PDB entry 5D9A | X-ray diffraction, 4.30 A resolution (low resolution: residue-level contacts below are approximate; hydrogen-bond / salt-bridge calls are withheld) | chains B and C of the 3 polymer chains in the assembly

# Chain B
Molecule: RNA-directed RNA polymerase catalytic subunit
From: Influenza C virus (strain C/Johannesburg/1/1966)
Notes: EC 2.7.7.48
Reference sequence: Q9IMP4 (RDRP_INCJH); residue numbers follow UniProt; this construct covers 1-754
Amino-acid sequence (754 residues; each row starts with the number of its first residue):
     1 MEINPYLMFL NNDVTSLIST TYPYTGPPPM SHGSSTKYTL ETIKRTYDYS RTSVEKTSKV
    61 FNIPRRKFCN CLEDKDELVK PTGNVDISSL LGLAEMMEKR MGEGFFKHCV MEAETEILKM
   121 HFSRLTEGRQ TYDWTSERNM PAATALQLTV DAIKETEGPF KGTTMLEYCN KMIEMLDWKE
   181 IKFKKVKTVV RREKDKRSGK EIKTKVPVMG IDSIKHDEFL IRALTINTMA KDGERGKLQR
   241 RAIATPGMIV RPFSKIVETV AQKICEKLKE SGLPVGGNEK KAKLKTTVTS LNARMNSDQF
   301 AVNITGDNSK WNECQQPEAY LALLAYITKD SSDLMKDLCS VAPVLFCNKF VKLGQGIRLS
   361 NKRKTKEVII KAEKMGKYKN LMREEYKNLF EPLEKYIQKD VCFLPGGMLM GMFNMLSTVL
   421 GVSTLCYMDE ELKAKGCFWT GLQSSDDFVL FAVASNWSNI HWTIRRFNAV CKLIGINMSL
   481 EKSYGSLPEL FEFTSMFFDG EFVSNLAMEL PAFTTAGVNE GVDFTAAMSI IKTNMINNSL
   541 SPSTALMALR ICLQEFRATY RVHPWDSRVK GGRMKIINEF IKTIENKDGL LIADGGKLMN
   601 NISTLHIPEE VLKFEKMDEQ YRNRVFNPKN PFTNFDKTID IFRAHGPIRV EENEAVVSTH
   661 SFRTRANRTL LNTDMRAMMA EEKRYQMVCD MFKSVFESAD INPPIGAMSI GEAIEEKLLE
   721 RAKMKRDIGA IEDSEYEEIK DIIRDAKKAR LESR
Disordered / not traced: 191-207, 428-430, 633-654, 754
Curated features (UniProtKB/Swiss-Prot):
  - region: R251 to E258 (Promoter-binding site)
  - motif (Nuclear localization signal): V189 to R197, K205 to E218

# Chain C
Molecule: Polymerase basic protein 2
From: Influenza C virus (strain C/Johannesburg/1/1966)
Reference sequence: Q9IMP3 (PB2_INCJH); residues 1-774 here = UniProt positions 1-774
Amino-acid sequence (782 residues; numbered 1 to 782; the number before each row is that of its first residue):
     1 MSLLLTIAKE YKRLCQDAKA AQMMTVGTVS NYTTFKKWTT SRKEKNPSLR MRWAMSSKFP
    61 IIANKRMLEE AQIPKEHNNV ALWEDTEDVS KRDHVLASAS CINYWNFCGP CVNNSEVIKE
   121 VYKSRFGRLE RRKEIMWKEL RFTLVDRQRR RVDTQPVEQR LRTGEIKDLQ MWTLFEDEAP
   181 LASKFILDNY GLVKEMRSKF ANKPLNKEVV AHMLEKQFNP ESRFLPVFGA IRPERMELIH
   241 ALGGETWIQE ANTAGISNVD QRKNDIRAVC RKVCLAANAS IMNAKSKLVE YIKSTSMRIG
   301 ETERKLEELI LETDDVSPEV TLCKSALGGQ LGKTLSFGPM LLKKISGSGV KVKDTVYIQG
   361 VRAVQFEYWS EQEEFYGEYK SATALFSRKE RSLEWITIGG GINEDRKRLL AMCMIFCRDG
   421 DYFKDAPATI TMADLSTKLG REIPYQYVMM NWIQKSEDNL EALLYSRGIV ETNPGKMGSS
   481 MGIDGSKRAI KSLRAVTIQS GKIDMPESKE KIHLELSDNL EAFDSSGRIV ATILDLPSDK
   541 KVTFQDVSFQ HPDLAVLRDE KTAITKGYEA LIKRLGTGDN DIPSLIAKKD YLSLYNLPEV
   601 KLMAPLIRPN RKGVYSRVAR KLVSTQVTTG HYSLHELIKV LPFTYFAPKQ GMFEGRLFFS
   661 NDSFVEPGVN NNVFSWSKAD SSKIYCHGIA IRVPLVVGDE HMDTSLALLE GFSVCENDPR
   721 APMVTRQDLI DVGFGQKVRL FVGQGSVRTF KRTASQRAAS SDVNKNVKKI KMSNARENLY
   781 FQ
Disordered / not traced: 88-90, 359-364, 648-655, 772-782
Disulfide bonds: C270-C323
Differences from the reference sequence: expression tag (775-782)

# Chain B / chain C interface
Pairs across the interface (222):
  R100(B) - G347(C)
  H121(B) - T34(C)
  S123(B) - T34(C)
  S123(B) - K37(C)
  R124(B) - K37(C)
  T126(B) - K37(C)
  T126(B) - W38(C)
  E127(B) - K37(C)
  A143(B) - K37(C)
  A143(B) - W38(C)
  L146(B) - W38(C)
  Q147(B) - W38(C)
  K161(B) - V26(C)
  K161(B) - G27(C)
  K267(B) - E510(C)
  G276(B) - F224(C)
  N278(B) - Q148(C)
  N278(B) - F224(C)
  N278(B) - P226(C)
  E279(B) - R149(C)
  E279(B) - F224(C)
  K281(B) - Q148(C)
  A282(B) - Q148(C)
  A282(B) - R149(C)
  A282(B) - D504(C)
  K283(B) - R149(C)
  K285(B) - Q148(C)
  K285(B) - D504(C)
  T286(B) - D504(C)
  T289(B) - Q499(C)
  S290(B) - E374(C)
  A293(B) - W395(C)
  A293(B) - T397(C)
  R294(B) - E374(C)
  R294(B) - W395(C)
  T515(B) - S48(C)
  A516(B) - P47(C)
  G517(B) - M51(C)
  K532(B) - R223(C)
  K532(B) - E237(C)
  K532(B) - H240(C)
  T533(B) - R223(C)
  I536(B) - P226(C)
  I536(B) - H240(C)
  S539(B) - E245(C)
  S541(B) - W247(C)
  P542(B) - W247(C)
  T559(B) - R52(C)
  T559(B) - M55(C)
  Y560(B) - M51(C)
  R561(B) - S56(C)
  R573(B) - A99(C)
  R573(B) - N103(C)
  K575(B) - N78(C)
  I576(B) - S100(C)
  E579(B) - H77(C)
  E579(B) - F107(C)
  F580(B) - F107(C)
  T583(B) - F107(C)
  A593(B) - N103(C)
  D594(B) - N106(C)
  I602(B) - H240(C)
  S603(B) - R132(C)
  S603(B) - L238(C)
  S603(B) - H240(C)
  S603(B) - A241(C)
  T604(B) - R132(C)
  L605(B) - H240(C)
  H606(B) - R128(C)
  H606(B) - Q155(C)
  H606(B) - L238(C)
  V611(B) - F126(C)
  V611(B) - L129(C)
  F614(B) - I118(C)
  F614(B) - F126(C)
  E615(B) - K133(C)
  N623(B) - C111(C)
  N623(B) - N113(C)
  N623(B) - N114(C)
  N623(B) - S115(C)
  R624(B) - W105(C)
  R624(B) - N106(C)
  R624(B) - F107(C)
  R624(B) - G109(C)
  V625(B) - N106(C)
  N627(B) - W105(C)
  N627(B) - C111(C)
  N627(B) - N114(C)
  P628(B) - N114(C)
  P628(B) - L205(C)
  P628(B) - N206(C)
  K629(B) - M67(C)
  K629(B) - W105(C)
  N630(B) - M67(C)
  N630(B) - W105(C)
  P631(B) - N64(C)
  F632(B) - N64(C)
  F632(B) - I102(C)
  F632(B) - W105(C)
  F632(B) - N106(C)
  A655(B) - R125(C)
  A655(B) - K216(C)
  V656(B) - M213(C)
  S658(B) - Y122(C)
  S658(B) - V209(C)
  H660(B) - I102(C)
  H660(B) - N106(C)
  F662(B) - I61(C)
  F662(B) - I62(C)
  F662(B) - I102(C)
  R663(B) - S41(C)
  R663(B) - I62(C)
  T664(B) - R42(C)
  R665(B) - R42(C)
  R665(B) - P60(C)
  R665(B) - I62(C)
  R665(B) - L96(C)
  A666(B) - R42(C)
  N667(B) - R42(C)
  E682(B) - W38(C)
  R684(B) - D17(C)
  R684(B) - K19(C)
  R684(B) - A20(C)
  Y685(B) - M23(C)
  Y685(B) - W38(C)
  Q686(B) - T39(C)
  M687(B) - L14(C)
  V688(B) - L14(C)
  C689(B) - Y32(C)
  C689(B) - F35(C)
  C689(B) - K36(C)
  D690(B) - R92(C)
  M691(B) - I7(C)
  M691(B) - E10(C)
  M691(B) - Y11(C)
  M691(B) - L14(C)
  F692(B) - V29(C)
  F692(B) - Y32(C)
  K693(B) - Y32(C)
  K693(B) - E208(C)
  S694(B) - I7(C)
  V695(B) - I7(C)
  F696(B) - E178(C)
  F696(B) - F741(C)
  F696(B) - Q744(C)
  E697(B) - F175(C)
  E697(B) - E178(C)
  E697(B) - K207(C)
  S698(B) - M171(C)
  S698(B) - L174(C)
  S698(B) - E178(C)
  S698(B) - Q744(C)
  A699(B) - Y32(C)
  D700(B) - Y32(C)
  D700(B) - K36(C)
  D700(B) - E208(C)
  I701(B) - K167(C)
  I701(B) - Q170(C)
  I701(B) - L174(C)
  I701(B) - E208(C)
  I701(B) - A211(C)
  N702(B) - K167(C)
  N702(B) - M171(C)
  N702(B) - Q744(C)
  P703(B) - T33(C)
  P703(B) - K167(C)
  P704(B) - V29(C)
  P704(B) - S30(C)
  P704(B) - Y32(C)
  P704(B) - Q744(C)
  I705(B) - Q744(C)
  I705(B) - G745(C)
  G706(B) - T28(C)
  M708(B) - G27(C)
  M708(B) - T28(C)
  M708(B) - V29(C)
  M708(B) - G745(C)
  M708(B) - S746(C)
  S709(B) - T25(C)
  S709(B) - G27(C)
  I710(B) - M24(C)
  I710(B) - T28(C)
  I710(B) - V29(C)
  G711(B) - Y11(C)
  G711(B) - M24(C)
  A713(B) - G745(C)
  I714(B) - Y11(C)
  E715(B) - Y11(C)
  E716(B) - M723(C)
  K717(B) - D177(C)
  K717(B) - F741(C)
  L718(B) - I7(C)
  E720(B) - D177(C)
  E720(B) - M723(C)
  E720(B) - V724(C)
  E720(B) - F741(C)
  R721(B) - L4(C)
  R721(B) - D177(C)
  A722(B) - L4(C)
  M724(B) - D177(C)
  M724(B) - T725(C)
  M724(B) - Q727(C)
  I728(B) - Q727(C)
  E735(B) - M1(C)
  E735(B) - L5(C)
  I739(B) - L5(C)
  I742(B) - L5(C)
  I742(B) - A8(C)
  I742(B) - K9(C)
  I743(B) - A8(C)
  D745(B) - K12(C)
  A746(B) - Y11(C)
  A746(B) - K12(C)
  A746(B) - C15(C)
  A749(B) - C15(C)
  A749(B) - Q16(C)
  R750(B) - Y11(C)
  R750(B) - C15(C)
  R750(B) - M24(C)
  R750(B) - T25(C)
  S753(B) - A18(C)
  S753(B) - A21(C)
Also at the interface, not in a pair above, chain B (139 interface residues in all): F122, P159, T163, K184, K269, M295, T514, V518, M535, N537, L540, I607, P608, R622, F626, L670, A707, K723, K725, D727, I731
Also at the interface, not in a pair above, chain C (131 interface residues in all): S2, Q22, N31, K43, A54, A63, L68, E87, K91, Y104, V112, H212, L225, I345, L385, D728, R739, L740, G743

# Summary
The interface between chain B and chain C involves 139 residues on one side and 131 on the other.
Chain B is RNA-directed RNA polymerase catalytic subunit and chain C is Polymerase basic protein 2, both from
Influenza C virus (strain C/Johannesburg/1/1966); the structure, Influenza C Virus RNA-dependent RNA
Polymerase - Space group P212121, was determined by X-ray diffraction, deposited together with 5D98.
